1H52 - chain A; structure by X-ray diffraction, 2.00 A resolution.

# Chain A
Molecule: Angiogenin
Organism: Homo sapiens
UniProtKB: P03950 (ANGI_HUMAN); residues 1-123 here correspond to UniProt positions 25-147 (UniProt number = residue number + 24)
Chain sequence (123 residues; row label = number of the first residue in the row):
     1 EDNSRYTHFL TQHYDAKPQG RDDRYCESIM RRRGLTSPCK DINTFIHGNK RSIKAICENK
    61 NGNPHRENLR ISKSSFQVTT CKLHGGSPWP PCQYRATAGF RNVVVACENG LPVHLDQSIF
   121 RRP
Disordered / not traced: 1
Differences from the reference sequence: modified residue (1)
Modified / non-standard residues: Glu1 (pyroglutamic acid; PCA)
Cystine bridges: Cys26-Cys81, Cys39-Cys92, Cys57-Cys107
Residues lining bound ligands: pyrophosphate (POP): Gln12, His13, Lys40, Val113, His114, Leu115, Gln117
Curated features (UniProtKB/Swiss-Prot):
  - motif: Arg31 to Leu35 (Nucleolar localization signal)
  - active site: His13 (Proton acceptor), His114 (Proton donor)
  - binding site (tRNA): Arg21, Asp22, Cys81, Val103
Reported in the primary citation:
  - binding site for pyrophosphate: Gln12, His13, His114, Leu115, Gln117
  - catalytic residues: His13, Lys40, His114 (citing earlier work)
  - mutagenesis - Q117A (18- to 30-fold): increased catalytic activity (citing earlier work)

# In short
Ligands of chain A: pyrophosphate. Curated annotation (UniProt) lists active-site residues His13 and His114
and 4 tRNA-binding residues. From the paper: catalytic residues His13, Lys40 and His114; Q117A increases
catalytic activity.
Chain A is Angiogenin (Homo sapiens); the structure, Binding of Phosphate and Pyrophosphate ions at the active
site of human Angiogenin as revealed by ..., was determined by X-ray diffraction (same publication as 1H53 and
1HBY).
